7KEJ - chains B and E of the 12 polymer chains in the assembly; structure by electron microscopy, 3.80 A resolution.

# Chain B
Protein: Virion spike glycoprotein
From: Ebola virus
UniProt: A0A1C4HDV6 (A0A1C4HDV6_9MONO); residue numbers follow UniProt; this construct covers 32-309
Chain sequence (313 residues; row label = number of the first residue in the row; numbers below 1 keep their minus sign (Met-3 is residue -3)):
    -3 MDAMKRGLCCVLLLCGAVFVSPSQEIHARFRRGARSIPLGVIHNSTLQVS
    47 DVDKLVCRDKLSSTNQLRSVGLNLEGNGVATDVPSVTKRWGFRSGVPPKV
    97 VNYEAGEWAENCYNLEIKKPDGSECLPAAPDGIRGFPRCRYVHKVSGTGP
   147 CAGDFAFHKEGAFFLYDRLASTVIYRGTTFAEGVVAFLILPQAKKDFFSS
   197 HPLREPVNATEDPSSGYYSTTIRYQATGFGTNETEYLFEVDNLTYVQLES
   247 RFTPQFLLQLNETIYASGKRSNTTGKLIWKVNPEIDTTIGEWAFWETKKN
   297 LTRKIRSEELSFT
Unresolved in the structure: -3 to 31, 187-212, 293-309
Differences from the reference sequence: expression tag (-3 to 31)
Cystine bridges: Cys108-Cys135, Cys121-Cys147
Glycans and other covalent adducts: N-acetylglucosamine (NAG) linked to Asn228, Asn257, Asn268

# Chain E
Protein: Virion spike glycoprotein
From: Zaire ebolavirus
UniProt: A0A0E3XK95 (A0A0E3XK95_9MONO); residues 461-633 here = UniProt positions 461-633
Chain sequence (203 residues; each row starts with the number of its first residue):
   461 NNNTHHQDTGEESASSGKLGLITNTIAGVAGLITGGRRTRREVIVNAQPK
   511 CNPNLHYWTTQDEGAAIGLAWIPYFGPAAEGIYTEGLMHNQDGLICGLRQ
   561 LANETTQALQLFLRATTELRTFSILNRKAIDFLLQRWGGTCHILGPDCCI
   611 EPHDWTKNITDKIDQIIHDDDDKAGWSHPQFEKGGGSGGGSGGGSWSHPQ
   661 FEK
Unresolved in the structure: 461-502, 522-525, 613-663
Differences from the reference sequence: conflict Asp630 (Phe in A0A0E3XK95), Asp631 (Val in A0A0E3XK95); expression tag (634-663)
Cystine bridges: Cys511-Cys556, Cys601-Cys608
Glycans and other covalent adducts: N-acetylglucosamine (NAG) linked to Asn563

# How chain B and chain E interact
Pairs across the interface (98; chain B residue first):
  Ser32(B) - Ala568(E)
  Ile33(B) - Ala568(E)  hydrophobic
  Ile33(B) - Leu569(E)  hydrophobic
  Ile33(B) - Phe572(E)  hydrophobic
  Ile33(B) - Lys588(E)  hydrogen bond (backbone-side chain)
  Pro34(B) - Thr565(E)
  Gly36(B) - Leu561(E)
  Ile38(B) - Leu554(E)  hydrophobic
  Ser41(B) - Gln551(E)
  Ser41(B) - Asp552(E)
  Ser41(B) - Leu554(E)
  Leu43(B) - Val503(E)  hydrogen bond (backbone-backbone)
  Leu43(B) - Ile504(E)
  Leu43(B) - Gly557(E)
  Leu43(B) - Leu558(E)
  Gln44(B) - Val503(E)
  Val45(B) - Val503(E)
  Val45(B) - Ile504(E)  hydrophobic
  Val45(B) - Leu561(E)  hydrophobic
  Val48(B) - Gln595(E)  hydrogen bond (backbone-side chain)
  Leu51(B) - Gln595(E)
  Leu51(B) - Arg596(E)
  Leu51(B) - Asp607(E)
  Val52(B) - Arg596(E)  hydrogen bond (backbone-side chain)
  Cys53(B) - Arg596(E)
  Cys53(B) - Cys609(E)  hydrophobic
  Asp55(B) - Phe592(E)
  Asp55(B) - Arg596(E)  hydrogen bond (backbone-side chain)
  Leu57(B) - Phe592(E)  hydrophobic
  Leu63(B) - Leu585(E)
  Leu68(B) - Leu558(E)
  Gly72(B) - Lys510(E)
  Gly72(B) - Cys511(E)
  Gly72(B) - Asn512(E)  hydrogen bond (backbone-backbone)
  Gly72(B) - Arg559(E)
  Asn73(B) - Gln508(E)
  Asn73(B) - Pro509(E)
  Asn73(B) - Lys510(E)  hydrogen bond (backbone-backbone)
  Asn73(B) - Arg559(E)
  Lys95(B) - Leu573(E)
  Lys95(B) - Thr576(E)
  Lys95(B) - Glu578(E)
  Val96(B) - Leu579(E)  hydrogen bond (backbone-backbone)
  Val96(B) - Arg580(E)
  Val96(B) - Thr581(E)  hydrogen bond (backbone-backbone)
  Val97(B) - Leu573(E)  hydrophobic
  Val97(B) - Thr581(E)
  Asn98(B) - Thr581(E)
  Asn98(B) - Phe582(E)
  Glu100(B) - Thr519(E)  hydrogen bond (backbone-side chain)
  Glu100(B) - Leu585(E)
  Ala101(B) - Trp518(E)
  Ala101(B) - Thr519(E)
  Gly102(B) - Tyr517(E)
  Gly102(B) - Trp518(E)  hydrogen bond (backbone-backbone)
  Glu103(B) - Leu515(E)
  Glu103(B) - His516(E)
  Glu103(B) - Trp518(E)  hydrogen bond (backbone-side chain)
  Glu103(B) - Arg559(E)  salt bridge
  Trp104(B) - His516(E)  hydrogen bond (backbone-backbone)
  Trp104(B) - Tyr517(E)  hydrogen bond (side chain-backbone)
  Trp104(B) - Trp518(E)
  Trp104(B) - Glu545(E)
  Pro126(B) - Arg580(E)
  Asp127(B) - Arg580(E)  hydrogen bond (backbone-side chain)
  Ile129(B) - Arg580(E)
  Phe132(B) - Trp518(E)
  Pro133(B) - Trp518(E)  hydrophobic
  Pro133(B) - Tyr543(E)  hydrophobic
  Arg134(B) - Glu540(E)  hydrogen bond (side chain-backbone)
  Arg134(B) - Tyr543(E)
  Gly157(B) - Thr566(E)
  Gly157(B) - Gln570(E)  hydrogen bond (backbone-side chain)
  Phe159(B) - Leu569(E)  hydrophobic
  Phe159(B) - Gln570(E)
  Phe159(B) - Leu573(E)  hydrophobic
  Asp163(B) - Tyr543(E)  hydrogen bond
  Arg164(B) - Trp518(E)
  Arg164(B) - Thr520(E)
  Arg164(B) - Ile542(E)
  Arg164(B) - Tyr543(E)  hydrogen bond
  Leu165(B) - Arg580(E)
  Thr168(B) - Gln570(E)
  Val180(B) - Ala562(E)  hydrophobic
  Val180(B) - Thr566(E)
  Val181(B) - Thr565(E)
  Val181(B) - Leu569(E)  hydrophobic
  Ala182(B) - Ala562(E)  hydrophobic
  Phe183(B) - Leu561(E)
  Phe183(B) - Thr565(E)
  Phe183(B) - Leu585(E)  hydrophobic
  Leu184(B) - Leu558(E)  hydrophobic
  Leu184(B) - Leu561(E)  hydrophobic
  Glu287(B) - Lys510(E)  hydrogen bond (backbone-side chain)
  Trp291(B) - Lys510(E)
  Trp291(B) - Cys511(E)
  Trp291(B) - Asn512(E)
  Trp291(B) - Pro513(E)
Interface residues without a listed pair, chain B (57 interface residues in all): Leu35, Thr42, Thr60, Arg64, Ser65, Asn69, Gly74, Ala158, Ala289, Phe290
Interface residues without a listed pair, chain E (49 interface residues in all): Asn563, Ile584, Ala589

# Summary
Chain B and chain E form an interface of 57 and 49 residues respectively, with 20 hydrogen bonds and 1 salt
bridge. Among the polar pairs are Glu103(B)-Arg559(E), Ile33(B)-Lys588(E) and Val48(B)-Gln595(E). Covalently
linked N-acetylglucosamine: at Asn228(B), Asn257(B) and Asn268(B). Covalently linked N-acetylglucosamine: at
Asn563(E).
Here chain B is Virion spike glycoprotein (Ebola virus) and chain E is Virion spike glycoprotein (Zaire
ebolavirus). Entry 7KEJ (BDBV-289 bound to EBOV GPdMuc Makona) was determined by electron microscopy together
with 7KEW, 7KF9 and 7KFG from the same study.
